5B5M - chains S and U of the 36 polymer chains in the assembly; structure by X-ray diffraction, 3.30 A resolution.

Chain S (and U):
Name: LH1 alpha polypeptide
Organism: Thermochromatium tepidum
Notes: chain U of this document is another copy of the same molecule, construct and numbering; everything in this record applies to it too
UniProtKB: D2Z0P2 (D2Z0P2_THETI); residue numbers follow UniProt; this construct covers 1-61
Amino-acid sequence (61 residues; each row starts with the number of its first residue):
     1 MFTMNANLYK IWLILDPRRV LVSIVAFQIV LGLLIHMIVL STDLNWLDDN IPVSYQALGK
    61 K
Not modelled in the structure: 1
Bound ions: Sr2+: Asn45, Asp49 (shared with Gln56(U) of chain U)
Small-molecule neighbours:
  - bacteriochlorophyll a (BCL), molecule 1: Leu15, Ile24, Ile35
  - bacteriochlorophyll a (BCL), molecule 2: Val22, Val25, Gln28, Ile29, His36, Val39, Leu44, Trp46
  - bacteriochlorophyll a (BCL), molecule 3: Gln28, Leu31, Gly32, Ile35, His36, Val39, Leu44
  - spirilloxanthin (CRT), molecule 1: Asn7, Leu8, Lys10, Ile11, Ile14
  - spirilloxanthin (CRT), molecule 2: Leu21, Ile24, Phe27, Gln28, Leu31, Leu34, Ile35, Ile38
  - spirilloxanthin (CRT), molecule 3: Ile29, Gly32, Leu33, His36, Met37

How chain S and chain U interact:
Pairs across the interface - 24 pairs, chain S then chain U:
  Ile11(S) with Leu21(U), hydrophobic
  Ile14(S) with Arg18(U)
  Phe27(S) with Ile29(U), hydrophobic
  Ile38(S) with Met37(U), hydrophobic; Leu40(U), hydrophobic; Leu47(U), hydrophobic
  Thr42(S) with Leu47(U); Asp48(U)
  Asp43(S) with Leu47(U), hydrogen bond (backbone-backbone); Asp48(U); Asn50(U), hydrogen bond (side chain-backbone); Ile51(U); Tyr55(U); Gln56(U)
  Leu44(S) with Leu47(U), hydrophobic; Tyr55(U), hydrophobic
  Asn45(S) with Gln56(U)
  Asp48(S) with Gln56(U)
  Asp49(S) with Tyr55(U); Gln56(U); Gly59(U); Lys60(U)
  Asn50(S) with Gly59(U), hydrogen bond (side chain-backbone); Lys60(U)
Other interface residues (no listed pair), chain S (16 interface residues in all): Leu15, Leu31, Leu34, Ser41, Ile51
Other interface residues (no listed pair), chain U (17 interface residues in all): Val22, Leu33, Asp49, Leu58

Summary:
The interface between chain S and chain U involves 16 residues on one side and 17 on the other; the contacts
include 3 hydrogen bonds. Polar contacts include Asp43(S)-Asn50(U), Asn50(S)-Gly59(U) and Asp43(S)-Leu47(U).
Both chains are LH1 alpha polypeptide (Thermochromatium tepidum). Entry 5B5M (Crystal structure of the
Sr-substituted LH1-RC complex from Tch. tepidum) was determined by X-ray diffraction, deposited together with
5B5N.
